Entry 4H13 (X-ray diffraction, 3.07 A resolution); this record covers chains C and E of the 8 polymer chains in the assembly.

[Chain C]
Molecule: Apocytochrome f
Source organism: Mastigocladus laminosus
Reference sequence: P83793 (CYF_MASLA); residues 1-289 here correspond to UniProt positions 45-333 (UniProt number = residue number + 44)
Amino-acid sequence (289 residues; each row starts with the number of its first residue):
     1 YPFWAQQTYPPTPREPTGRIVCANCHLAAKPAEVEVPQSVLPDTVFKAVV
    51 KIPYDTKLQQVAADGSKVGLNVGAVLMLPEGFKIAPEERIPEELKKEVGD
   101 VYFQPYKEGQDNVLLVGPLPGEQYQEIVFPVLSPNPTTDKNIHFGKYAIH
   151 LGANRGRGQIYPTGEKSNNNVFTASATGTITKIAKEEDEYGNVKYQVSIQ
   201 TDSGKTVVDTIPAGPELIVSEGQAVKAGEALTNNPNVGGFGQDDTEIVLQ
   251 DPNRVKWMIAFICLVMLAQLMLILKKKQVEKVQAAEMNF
Unresolved in the structure: 289
Curated features (UniProtKB/Swiss-Prot):
  - binding site (heme): Tyr-1, Cys-22, Cys-25, His-26
Ion coordination: heme Fe: Tyr-1, His-26; Cd2+: His-143 (shared with 1 residue of chain A)
Ligand contacts:
  - phosphatidic acid (7PH; (1R)-2-(dodecanoyloxy)-1-[(phosphonooxy)methyl]ethyl tetradecanoate): Asp-251, Arg-254, Trp-257, Met-258, Phe-261
  - heme (HEM): Tyr-1, Pro-2, Trp-4, Ala-5, Thr-8, Tyr-9, Cys-22, Cys-25, His-26, Gln-60, Ala-63, Gly-69, Leu-70, Asn-71, Val-72, Gly-73, Ala-74, Val-75, Pro-118, Asn-154, Gly-156, Arg-157, Gly-158, Gln-159, Ile-160, Tyr-161, Pro-162

[Chain E]
Molecule: Cytochrome b6-f complex subunit 6
Source organism: Mastigocladus laminosus
Reference sequence: P83795 (PETL_MASLA); residue numbers follow UniProt; this construct covers 1-32
Amino-acid sequence (32 residues; numbered 1 to 32; the number before each row is that of its first residue):
     1 MILGAVFYIVFIALFFGIAVGIIFAIKSIKLI
Ligand contacts: dioleoyl-phosphatidylcholine (OPC; (7R,17E)-4-hydroxy-N,N,N,7-tetramethyl-7-[(8E)-octadec-8-enoyloxy]-10-oxo-3,5,9-trioxa-4-phosphaheptacos-17-en-1-aminium 4-oxide): Met-1, Gly-4, Ala-5, Tyr-8, Ile-9

[Interface between chain C and chain E]
Pairs across the interface (11; chain C residue first):
  Cys-263(C) / Phe-11(E)  hydrophobic
  Cys-263(C) / Phe-15(E)
  Met-266(C) / Phe-11(E)  hydrophobic
  Met-266(C) / Phe-15(E)  hydrophobic
  Leu-267(C) / Phe-15(E)  hydrophobic
  Leu-270(C) / Ala-19(E)  hydrophobic
  Leu-274(C) / Ile-22(E)  hydrophobic
  Leu-274(C) / Ile-32(E)
  Gln-278(C) / Leu-31(E)  hydrogen bond (side chain-backbone)
  Gln-278(C) / Ile-32(E)
  Lys-281(C) / Ile-32(E)
Also at the interface, not in a pair above, chain C (8 interface residues in all): Lys-277
Also at the interface, not in a pair above, chain E (7 interface residues in all): Ile-23

[Summary]
8 residues of chain C face 7 of chain E across their interface; the contacts include 1 hydrogen bond. The
hydrogen-bonded pair is Gln-278(C)/Leu-31(E). Dioleoyl-phosphatidylcholine is bound between chain C and chain
E. Bound to chain C: phosphatidic acid and heme.
Here chain C is Apocytochrome f and chain E is Cytochrome b6-f complex subunit 6, both from Mastigocladus
laminosus. Entry 4H13 (Crystal Structure of the Cytochrome b6f Complex from Mastigocladus laminosus with TDS)
was determined by X-ray diffraction together with 4H44 from the same study.
